Entry 2GA6 (X-ray diffraction, 2.70 A resolution); this record covers chains C and D of the 12 polymer chains in the assembly.

Chain C (and D):
Name: orf1a polyprotein
Organism: SARS coronavirus
Notes: fragment: nsp10 protein; chain D of this document is another copy of the same molecule, construct and numbering; everything in this record applies to it too
Sequence (152 residues; row label = number of the first residue in the row):
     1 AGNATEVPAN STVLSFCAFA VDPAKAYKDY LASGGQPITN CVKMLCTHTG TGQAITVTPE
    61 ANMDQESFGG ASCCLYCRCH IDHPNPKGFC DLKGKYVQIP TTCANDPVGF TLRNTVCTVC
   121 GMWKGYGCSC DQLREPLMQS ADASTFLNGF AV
Disordered / not traced: 1-8, 86-88, 130-152
Metal / ion sites: Zn2+ site 1: Cys74, Cys77, His83, Cys90; Zn2+ site 2: Cys117, Cys120, Cys128

How chain C and chain D interact:
Contacting residue pairs - 13 pairs, chain C then chain D:
  Val42(C) - Met44(D)  hydrophobic
  Val42(C) - Pro59(D)
  Val42(C) - Tyr96(D)
  Lys43(C) - Met44(D)
  Lys43(C) - Leu45(D)  hydrogen bond (backbone-backbone)
  Met44(C) - Val42(D)  hydrophobic
  Met44(C) - Met44(D)  hydrophobic
  Met44(C) - Leu45(D)
  Leu45(C) - Lys43(D)  hydrogen bond (backbone-backbone)
  Leu45(C) - Met44(D)
  Leu45(C) - Leu45(D)
  Pro59(C) - Val42(D)  hydrophobic
  Tyr96(C) - Val42(D)

Overview:
The chain C/chain D interface involves 6 residues from each chain; the contacts include 2 hydrogen bonds. The
hydrogen-bonded pair Lys43(C)-Leu45(D) is a backbone contact. Cys74(C), Cys77(C), His83(C) and Cys90(C) form
the Zn2+ site 1.
Both chains are orf1a polyprotein (SARS coronavirus). Entry 2GA6 (The crystal structure of SARS nsp10 without
zinc ion as additive) was determined by X-ray diffraction (same publication as 2G9T).
